Entry 6MDO (electron microscopy, 3.90 A resolution); this record covers chains A and H of the 7 polymer chains in the assembly.

[Chain A]
Name: Vesicle-fusing ATPase
Organism: Cricetulus griseus
Notes: EC 3.6.4.6
Reference sequence: P18708 (NSF_CRIGR); numbering as in UniProt (aligned over 1-723)
Chain sequence (768 residues; row label = number of the first residue in the row; numbers below 1 keep their minus sign (Met-23 is residue -23)):
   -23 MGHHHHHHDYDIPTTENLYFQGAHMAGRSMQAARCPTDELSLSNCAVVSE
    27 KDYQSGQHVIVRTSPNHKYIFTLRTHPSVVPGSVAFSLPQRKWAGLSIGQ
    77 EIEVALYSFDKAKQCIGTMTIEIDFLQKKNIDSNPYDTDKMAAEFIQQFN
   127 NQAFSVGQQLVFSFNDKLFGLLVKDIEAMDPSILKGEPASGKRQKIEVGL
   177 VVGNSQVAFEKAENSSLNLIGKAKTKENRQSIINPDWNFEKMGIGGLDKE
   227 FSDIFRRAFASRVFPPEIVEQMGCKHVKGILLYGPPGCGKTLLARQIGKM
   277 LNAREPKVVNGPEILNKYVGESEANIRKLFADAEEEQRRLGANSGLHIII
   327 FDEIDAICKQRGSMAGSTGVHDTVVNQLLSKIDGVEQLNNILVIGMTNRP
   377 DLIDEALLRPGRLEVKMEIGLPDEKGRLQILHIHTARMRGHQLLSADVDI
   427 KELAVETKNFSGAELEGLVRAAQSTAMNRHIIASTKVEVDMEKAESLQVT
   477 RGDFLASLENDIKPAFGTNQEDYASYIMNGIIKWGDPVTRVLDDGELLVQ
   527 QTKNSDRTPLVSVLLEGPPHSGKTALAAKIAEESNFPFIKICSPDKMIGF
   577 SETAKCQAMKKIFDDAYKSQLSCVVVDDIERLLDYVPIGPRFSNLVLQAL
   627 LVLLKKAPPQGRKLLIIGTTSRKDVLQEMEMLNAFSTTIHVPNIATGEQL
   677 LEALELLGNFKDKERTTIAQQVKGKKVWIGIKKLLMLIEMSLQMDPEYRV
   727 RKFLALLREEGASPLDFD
Unresolved in the structure: -23 to 210, 460-476, 739-744
Construct notes: initiating methionine (-23); expression tag (-22 to 0, 724-744); conflict Ile458 (Lys in P18708)
Small-molecule neighbours:
  - ADP (adenosine-5'-diphosphate): Gly219, Ile220, Gly221, Pro262, Gly263, Cys264, Gly265, Lys266, Thr267, Leu268, Asp328, Ile406, His410, Gly438, Ala439, Glu442
  - ATP (adenosine-5'-triphosphate), molecule 1: Leu355, Asp359, Arg385, Arg388
  - ATP, molecule 2: Tyr502, Asn505, Gly506, Ile507, Ile508, Trp510, Val514, Pro545, His546, Ser547, Gly548, Lys549, Thr550, Ala551, Leu552, Asp604, Ile707, Lys708, Leu711
UniProt features mapped onto this chain:
  - binding site (ATP): Asn505 to Trp510, Pro545 to Leu552
  - binding site (Mg(2+)): Thr550
  - modified residue: Lys105 (N6-acetyllysine), Ser207 (Phosphoserine), Tyr259 (Phosphotyrosine), Ser569 (Phosphoserine)
From the paper describing this entry:
  - mutagenesis - Y294A, Y294L: decreased catalytic activity on SNARE complex
  - mutagenesis - Y294A (31 +/- 5 ATP min-1), Y294L (26 +/- 2 ATP min-1): unchanged catalytic activity on ATP
  - binding site for ATP: Lys266, Arg385, Arg388

[Chain H]
Name: Synaptosomal-associated protein 25
Organism: Rattus norvegicus
Reference sequence: P60881 (SNP25_RAT), isoform P60881-2; residue numbers follow UniProt; this construct covers 1-204
Chain sequence (207 residues; row label = number of the first residue in the row; numbers below 1 keep their minus sign (Met-2 is residue -2)):
    -2 MASMAEDADMRNELEEMQRRADQLADESLESTRRMLQLVEESKDAGIRTL
    48 VMLDEQGEQLDRVEEGMNHINQDMKEAEKNLKDLGKCCGLFICPCNKLKS
    98 SDAYKKAWGNNQDGVVASQPARVVDEREQMAISGGFIRRVTNDARENEMD
   148 ENLEQVSGIIGNLRHMALDMGNEIDTQNRQIDRIMEKADSNKTRIDEANQ
   198 RATKMLG
Unresolved in the structure: -2 to 0, 18-204
Construct notes: initiating methionine (-2); expression tag (-1 to 0)
UniProt features mapped onto this chain:
  - region: Gly111 to Val120 (Interaction with ZDHHC13 and ZDHHC17)
  - site ((Microbial infection) Cleavage): Arg180, Ile181, Gln197, Arg198
  - modified residue: Thr138 (Phosphothreonine), Ser154 (Phosphoserine), Ser187 (Phosphoserine)
  - lipidation (S-palmitoyl cysteine): Cys85, Cys90, Cys92
  - mutagenesis: Val113 (V113A: Inhibits interaction with ZDHHC13 and ZDHHC17), Gln116 (Q116A: Inhibits interaction with ZDHHC13 and ZDHHC17), Pro117 (P117A: Inhibits interaction with ZDHHC13 and ZDHHC17)

[Interface between chain A and chain H]
Pairs across the interface (4):
  Lys293(A) - Glu3(H)
  Tyr294(A) - Ala5(H)  hydrophobic
  Val346(A) - Met1(H)
  His347(A) - Met1(H)
Other interface residues (no listed pair), chain A (5 interface residues in all): Val295
Other interface residues (no listed pair), chain H (5 interface residues in all): Ala2, Met7

[Summary]
Chain A and chain H each contribute 5 residues to their interface. Ligands of chain A: ATP and ADP. The paper
reports a binding site for ATP at Lys266(A), Arg385(A) and Arg388(A); Y294A and Y294L of chain A reduce
catalytic activity on SNARE complex.
Chain A is Vesicle-fusing ATPase (Cricetulus griseus) and chain H is Synaptosomal-associated protein 25
(Rattus norvegicus); the structure, The D1 and D2 domain rings of NSF engaging the SNAP-25 N-terminus within
the 20S supercomplex ..., was determined by electron microscopy, deposited together with 6MDM, 6MDN and 6MDP.
